PDB entry 8DDQ | electron microscopy, 2.70 A resolution | chains A and D of the 8 polymer chains in the assembly

# Chain A (and D)
Protein: Transient receptor potential cation channel, subfamily M, member 3
From: Mus musculus
Notes: chain D of this document is another copy of the same molecule, construct and numbering; everything in this record applies to it too
UniProt: Q5F4S7 (Q5F4S7_MOUSE); residues 1-1344 here = UniProt positions 1-1344
Amino-acid sequence (1344 residues; numbered 1 to 1344; the number before each row is that of its first residue):
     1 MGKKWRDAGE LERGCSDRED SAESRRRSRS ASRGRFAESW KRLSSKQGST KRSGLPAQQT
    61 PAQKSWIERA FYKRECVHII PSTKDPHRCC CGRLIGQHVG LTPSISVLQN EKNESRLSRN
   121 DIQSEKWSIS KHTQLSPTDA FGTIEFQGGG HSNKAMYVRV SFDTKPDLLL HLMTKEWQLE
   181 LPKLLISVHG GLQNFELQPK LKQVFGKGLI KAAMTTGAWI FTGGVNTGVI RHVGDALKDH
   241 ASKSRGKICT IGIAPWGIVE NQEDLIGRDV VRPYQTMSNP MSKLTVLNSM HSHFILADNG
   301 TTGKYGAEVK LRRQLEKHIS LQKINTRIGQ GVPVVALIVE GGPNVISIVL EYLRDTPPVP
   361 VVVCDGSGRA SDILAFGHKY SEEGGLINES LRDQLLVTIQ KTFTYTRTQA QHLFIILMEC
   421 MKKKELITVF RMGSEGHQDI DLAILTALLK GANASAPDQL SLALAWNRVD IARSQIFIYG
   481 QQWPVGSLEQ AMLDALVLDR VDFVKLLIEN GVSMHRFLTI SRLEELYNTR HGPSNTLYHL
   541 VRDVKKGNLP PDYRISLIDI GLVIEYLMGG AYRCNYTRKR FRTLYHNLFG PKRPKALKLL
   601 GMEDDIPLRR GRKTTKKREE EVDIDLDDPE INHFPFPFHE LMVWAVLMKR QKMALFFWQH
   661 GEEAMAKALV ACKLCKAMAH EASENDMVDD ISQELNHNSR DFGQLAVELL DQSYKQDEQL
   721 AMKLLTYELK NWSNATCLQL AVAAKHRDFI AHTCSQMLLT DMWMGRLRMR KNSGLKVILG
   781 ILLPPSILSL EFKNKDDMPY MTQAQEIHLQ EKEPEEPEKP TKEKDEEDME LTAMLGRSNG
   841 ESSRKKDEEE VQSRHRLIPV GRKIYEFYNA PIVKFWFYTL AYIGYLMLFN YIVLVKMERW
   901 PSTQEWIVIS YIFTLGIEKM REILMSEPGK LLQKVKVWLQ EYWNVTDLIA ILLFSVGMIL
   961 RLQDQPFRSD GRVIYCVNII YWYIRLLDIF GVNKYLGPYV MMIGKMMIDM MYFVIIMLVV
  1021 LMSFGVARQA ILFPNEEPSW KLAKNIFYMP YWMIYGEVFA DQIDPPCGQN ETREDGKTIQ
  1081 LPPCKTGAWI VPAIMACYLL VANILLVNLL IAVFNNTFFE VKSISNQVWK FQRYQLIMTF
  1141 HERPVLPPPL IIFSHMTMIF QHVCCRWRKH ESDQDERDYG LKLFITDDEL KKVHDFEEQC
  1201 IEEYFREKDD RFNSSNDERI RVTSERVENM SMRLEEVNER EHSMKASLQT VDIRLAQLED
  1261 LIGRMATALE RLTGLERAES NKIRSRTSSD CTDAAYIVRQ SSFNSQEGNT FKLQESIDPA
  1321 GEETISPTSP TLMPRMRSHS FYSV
Unresolved in the structure: 1-128, 383-396, 589-631, 795-860, 1068-1079, 1159-1176, 1244-1344
Residues lining bound ligands:
  - 1,2-diacyl-glycerol-3-sn-phosphate (3PH), molecule 1: Gln940, Glu941, Tyr942, Trp943, Thr946, Val977, Ile980, Tyr981, Ile984, Leu987, Val1000, Met1001, Gly1004, Met1007, Gln1132
  - 1,2-diacyl-glycerol-3-sn-phosphate (3PH), molecule 2: Val1020, Ser1023, Phe1024, Ile1094, Cys1097, Tyr1098, Val1101
  - 9Z9 ((3beta,14beta,17beta,25R)-3-[4-methoxy-3-(methoxymethyl)butoxy]spirost-5-en), molecule 1: Met887, Asn890, Tyr891, Tyr983
  - 9Z9, molecule 2: Met1022, Pro1038, Ser1039, Trp1040, Leu1042, Ala1043

# How chain A and chain D interact
Contacting residue pairs (82):
  Tyr479(A) - Asn194(D)  hydrogen bond (side chain-backbone)
  Tyr479(A) - Phe195(D)
  Tyr479(A) - Glu196(D)
  Tyr479(A) - Arg231(D)  hydrogen bond
  Gln482(A) - Pro280(D)
  Ile508(A) - Gly148(D)
  Ile508(A) - Gly149(D)
  Gly511(A) - Gly148(D)  hydrogen bond (backbone-backbone)
  Gly511(A) - Met277(D)
  Val512(A) - Gly148(D)
  Val512(A) - Met277(D)
  Ser513(A) - Gln147(D)
  Ser513(A) - Gln275(D)
  Arg516(A) - Gln275(D)
  Asn890(A) - Val1026(D)
  Val893(A) - Ala1030(D)
  Leu894(A) - Leu1042(D)
  Val895(A) - Glu1036(D)
  Lys896(A) - Glu1036(D)  hydrogen bond (backbone-backbone)
  Lys896(A) - Glu1037(D)
  Ser969(A) - Thr1086(D)
  Asp970(A) - Thr1086(D)
  Arg972(A) - Ala1030(D)  hydrogen bond (side chain-backbone)
  Arg972(A) - Pro1034(D)
  Val973(A) - Thr1086(D)
  Val973(A) - Ile1090(D)  hydrophobic
  Cys976(A) - Ala1030(D)  hydrophobic
  Cys976(A) - Ile1031(D)  hydrophobic
  Ile980(A) - Ala1027(D)  hydrophobic
  Tyr983(A) - Val1019(D)
  Tyr983(A) - Met1022(D)  hydrophobic
  Tyr983(A) - Ser1023(D)
  Tyr983(A) - Val1026(D)
  Phe990(A) - Ile1015(D)  hydrophobic
  Phe990(A) - Val1019(D)  hydrophobic
  Tyr995(A) - Tyr1012(D)
  Leu996(A) - Tyr1012(D)
  Tyr999(A) - Asp1009(D)
  Ile1003(A) - Leu1105(D)  hydrophobic
  Ile1003(A) - Leu1109(D)  hydrophobic
  Met1010(A) - Leu1105(D)  hydrophobic
  Tyr1048(A) - Pro1092(D)  hydrophobic
  Tyr1051(A) - Ala1096(D)  hydrogen bond (side chain-backbone)
  Tyr1051(A) - Leu1100(D)
  Trp1052(A) - Ala1060(D)
  Trp1052(A) - Pro1092(D)
  Trp1052(A) - Met1095(D)  hydrophobic
  Trp1052(A) - Leu1099(D)  hydrophobic
  Tyr1055(A) - Leu1099(D)
  Tyr1055(A) - Leu1100(D)
  Tyr1055(A) - Asn1103(D)
  Tyr1055(A) - Ile1104(D)
  Glu1057(A) - Val1058(D)
  Glu1057(A) - Ala1060(D)  hydrogen bond (side chain-backbone)
  Leu1110(A) - Ile1104(D)  hydrophobic
  Ile1111(A) - Asn1108(D)
  Phe1114(A) - Asn1108(D)
  Asn1115(A) - Ala1112(D)
  Asn1115(A) - Asn1115(D)
  Asn1115(A) - Asn1116(D)
  Phe1118(A) - Ala1112(D)  hydrophobic
  Phe1118(A) - Val1113(D)  hydrophobic
  Phe1118(A) - Asn1116(D)
  Glu1203(A) - Arg245(D)  salt bridge
  Arg1206(A) - Arg245(D)
  Asn1216(A) - Asp1217(D)  hydrogen bond
  Arg1219(A) - Ile1220(D)
  Arg1219(A) - Arg1221(D)
  Thr1223(A) - Ser1224(D)
  Arg1226(A) - Val1227(D)
  Arg1226(A) - Glu1228(D)  salt bridge
  Met1230(A) - Val1227(D)
  Met1230(A) - Met1230(D)  hydrophobic
  Met1230(A) - Ser1231(D)
  Met1230(A) - Leu1234(D)  hydrophobic
  Arg1233(A) - Glu1235(D)  salt bridge
  Arg1233(A) - Asn1238(D)
  Val1237(A) - Asn1238(D)
  Arg1240(A) - Asn1238(D)
  Arg1240(A) - His1242(D)
  Arg1240(A) - Ser1243(D)
  His1242(A) - His1242(D)
Other interface residues (no listed pair), chain A (61 interface residues in all): Leu488, Glu509, Asn510, His515, Val977, Ile979, Ile984, Leu987, Met1006, Met1007, Val1014, Phe1059, Ile1220, Val1227, Leu1234
Other interface residues (no listed pair), chain D (74 interface residues in all): Gly150, Ser244, Thr276, Phe1013, Ile1016, Gln1029, Phe1033, Asn1035, Ile1046, Gly1056, Phe1059, Ile1063, Asp1064, Gly1087, Ile1094, Ile1111, Thr1223, Glu1241

# Summary
61 residues of chain A and 74 residues of chain D are in contact; the contacts include 8 hydrogen bonds and 3
salt bridges. Polar pairs include Glu1203(A)-Arg245(D), Arg1226(A)-Glu1228(D) and Arg1233(A)-Glu1235(D).
Ligands of chain A: 1,2-diacyl-glycerol-3-sn-phosphate and compound 9Z9.
Both chains are Transient receptor potential cation channel, subfamily M, member 3 (Mus musculus). Entry 8DDQ
(cryo-EM structure of TRPM3 ion channel in the presence of soluble Gbg, focused on channel) was determined by
electron microscopy, deposited together with 8DDR, 8DDS, 8DDT, 8DDU, 8DDV, 8DDW and 4 further entries.
